2KWI - chains A and B; structure by solution NMR.

# Chain A
Protein: Ras-related protein Ral-B
From: Homo sapiens
UniProtKB: P11234 (RALB_HUMAN); residues 8-185 here = UniProt positions 8-185
Sequence (178 residues; numbered 8 to 185; the number before each row is that of its first residue):
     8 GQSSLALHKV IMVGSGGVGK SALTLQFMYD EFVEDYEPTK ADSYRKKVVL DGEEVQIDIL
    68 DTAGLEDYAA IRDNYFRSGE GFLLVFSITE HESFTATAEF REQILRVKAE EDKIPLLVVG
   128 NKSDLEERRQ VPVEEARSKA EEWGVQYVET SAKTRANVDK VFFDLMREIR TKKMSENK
Construct notes: engineered mutation Leu72 (Gln in P11234)
Ligand contacts:
  - GMP-PNP (GNP; phosphoaminophosphonic acid-guanylate ester): Gly24, Val25, Gly26, Lys27, Ser28, Ala29, Phe39, Glu44, Pro45, Thr46, Asn128, Lys129, Asp131, Ser158, Ala159, Lys160
  - Mg2+ (MG): Ser28, Glu44, Pro45, Thr46, Asp68
Swiss-Prot annotation at these positions:
  - motif: Tyr43 to Tyr51 (Effector region)
  - binding site (GTP): Gly21 to Ala29, Asn128 to Asp131, Ser158 to Lys160
  - mutagenesis: Gly23 (G23V: Impaired cytokinesis, as shown by increased number of binucleate cells. Impaired cytokinesis; when associated with 1-M--S-11 or N-49. No effect on cytokinesis ...), Glu38 (E38R: No effect on cytokinesis. No effect on cytokinesis; when associated with V-23. Decreased interaction with EXOC2 and EXOC8; when associated with V-23), Thr46 (T46A: Reduces the binding affinity to EXOC2 effector; T46S: Reduces the binding affinity to EXOC2 effector), Ala48 (A48W: Impaired abscission, the last step of cytokinesis, as shown by the accumulation of bridged cells. No effect on cytokinesis; when associated with V-23 ...), Asp49 (D49E: Impaired abscission, the last step of cytokinesis. No effect on cytokinesis; when associated with V-23; D49N: No effect on cytokinesis ...)
From the paper describing this entry:
  - mutagenesis - K47A: unchanged binding to RalA-binding protein 1 (chain B)
  - Mg2+ coordination: Ser28, Thr46
  - binding site for GMP-PNP: Thr46
  - specificity-determining residues: Ala48 (proposed by the authors, not directly observed)

# Chain B
Protein: RalA-binding protein 1
From: Homo sapiens
UniProtKB: Q15311 (RBP1_HUMAN); numbering as in UniProt (aligned over 393-446)
Sequence (56 residues; each row starts with the number of its first residue):
   391 GSETQAGIKE EIRRQEFLLN SLHRDLQGGI KDLSKEERLW EVQRILTALK RKLREA
Construct notes: expression tag (391-392); engineered mutation Ser411 (Cys in Q15311)
Swiss-Prot annotation at these positions:
  - binding site (ATP): Gly418 to Lys425
  - mutagenesis: Lys425 (K425M: Loss of ATP-binding and transport-associated ATPase activity)
From the paper describing this entry:
  - conformationally variable residues: Arg414 to Gly418

# How chain A and chain B interact
Contacting residue pairs (36):
  Lys16(A) - Trp430(B)
  Lys16(A) - Arg434(B)
  Ile18(A) - Trp430(B)
  Ala48(A) - Leu409(B)
  Ala48(A) - His413(B)
  Ala48(A) - Gln433(B)
  Asp49(A) - Lys440(B)
  Ser50(A) - Gln433(B)
  Ser50(A) - Thr437(B)
  Tyr51(A) - Thr437(B)
  Tyr51(A) - Lys440(B)
  Tyr51(A) - Arg444(B)
  Arg52(A) - Arg434(B)
  Asp65(A) - Trp430(B)
  Asp65(A) - Arg434(B)
  Leu67(A) - Trp430(B)
  Leu67(A) - Gln433(B)
  Asp74(A) - Gln417(B)
  Tyr75(A) - Gln417(B)
  Ala77(A) - His413(B)
  Ala77(A) - Leu416(B)
  Ala77(A) - Gln417(B)
  Ala77(A) - Leu429(B)
  Ile78(A) - His413(B)
  Asn81(A) - Leu416(B)
  Asn81(A) - Lys421(B)
  Asn81(A) - Glu426(B)
  Tyr82(A) - Leu409(B)
  Tyr82(A) - His413(B)
  Tyr82(A) - Leu429(B)
  Tyr82(A) - Trp430(B)
  Arg84(A) - Glu426(B)
  Arg84(A) - Glu427(B)
  Ser85(A) - Glu426(B)
  Ser85(A) - Glu427(B)
  Ser85(A) - Trp430(B)
Interface residues without a listed pair, chain A (19 interface residues in all): Ala76, Gly86
Interface residues without a listed pair, chain B (15 interface residues in all): Ala438
Interface features reported in the paper:
  - residue pairs: Lys16(A)-Trp430(B) (hydrophobic contact), Ile18(A)-Trp430(B) (hydrophobic contact), Ala48(A)-His413(B), Ala48(A)-Leu409(B), Ser50(A)-Thr437(B), Ser50(A)-Gln433(B), Tyr51(A)-Thr437(B), Leu67(A)-Trp430(B), Ala77(A)-His413(B), Ile78(A)-His413(B), Tyr82(A)-Trp430(B) (hydrophobic contact), Tyr82(A)-His413(B)
  - interface residues, chain A: Ser50(A), Asp65(A), Asp74(A), Tyr75(A), Ala76(A), Ala77(A), Ile78(A), Asn81(A), Tyr82(A), Arg84(A), Ser85(A)
  - interface residues, chain B: His413(B), Leu416(B), Gln417(B), Trp430(B)

# Summary
Chain A and chain B form an interface of 19 and 15 residues respectively. The authors report hydrophobic
contacts between Lys16(A) and Trp430(B), Ile18(A) and Trp430(B) and Tyr82(A) and Trp430(B); contacts between
Ala48(A) and His413(B), Ala48(A) and Leu409(B) and Ser50(A) and Thr437(B) among others. The paper reports a
binding site for GMP-PNP at Thr46(A); K47A of chain A leaves binding to RalA-binding protein 1 (chain B)
unchanged.
Here chain A is Ras-related protein Ral-B and chain B is RalA-binding protein 1, both from Homo sapiens. Entry
2KWI (RalB-RLIP76 (RalBP1) complex) was determined by solution NMR.
